Entry 6ISQ (X-ray diffraction, 1.86 A resolution); this record covers chain A.

== Chain A ==
Molecule: Lipase B
From: Pseudozyma antarctica
Notes: EC 3.1.1.3
UniProt: P41365 (LIPB_PSEA2); residues 1-317 here correspond to UniProt positions 26-342 (UniProt number = residue number + 25)
Sequence (321 residues; numbered -3 to 317; the number before each row is that of its first residue; numbers below 1 keep their minus sign (Gly-3 is residue -3)):
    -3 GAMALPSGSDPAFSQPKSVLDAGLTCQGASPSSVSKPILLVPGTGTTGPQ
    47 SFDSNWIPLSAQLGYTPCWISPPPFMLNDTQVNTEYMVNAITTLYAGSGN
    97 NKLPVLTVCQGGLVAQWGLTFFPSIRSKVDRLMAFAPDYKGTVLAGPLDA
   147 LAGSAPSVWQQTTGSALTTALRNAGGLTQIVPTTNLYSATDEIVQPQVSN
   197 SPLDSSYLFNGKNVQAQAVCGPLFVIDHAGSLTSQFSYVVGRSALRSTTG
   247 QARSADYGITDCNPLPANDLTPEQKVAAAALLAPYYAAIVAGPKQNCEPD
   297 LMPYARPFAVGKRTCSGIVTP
Differences from the reference sequence: expression tag (-3 to 0); engineered mutation Ala57 (Thr82 in P41365), Thr89 (Ala114 in P41365), Val104 (Trp129 in P41365), Cys105 (Ser130 in P41365), Gly149 (Val174 in P41365), Tyr281 (Ala306 in P41365), Tyr282 (Ala307 in P41365)
Modified residues: Cys105 (3-sulfinoalanine; CSD)
Cystine bridges: Cys22-Cys64, Cys216-Cys258, Cys293-Cys311
Swiss-Prot annotation at these positions:
  - active site: Asp187, His224
  - glycosylation: Asn74 (N-linked (GlcNAc...) asparagine)
From the paper describing this entry:
  - post-translational modification sites: Cys105
  - contacts within the chain: Gly149-Gln291 (hydrogen bond), Trp155-Gln291 (hydrogen bond), Glu188-Tyr281 (hydrogen bond)
  - conformationally variable residues (helix shift, loop rearrangement): Pro280 to Tyr282, Pro289 to Glu294
  - catalytic residues: His224 (from molecular simulation)
  - catalytic residues: Asp187 (citing earlier work)
  - mutagenesis - W104V/S105C/A281Y/A282Y (a factor of 3.2), W104V/S105C/V149G/A281Y/A282Y: increased catalytic activity

== Summary ==
Curated annotation (UniProt) lists active-site residues Asp187 and His224. From the paper: catalytic residues
His224 and Asp187; W104V/S105C/A281Y/A282Y and W104V/S105C/V149G/A281Y/A282Y increase catalytic activity.
Chain A is Lipase B (Pseudozyma antarctica); the structure, structure of Lipase mutant with oxided Cys-His-Asp
catalytic triad, was determined by X-ray diffraction, deposited together with 6ISP and 6ISR.
